Entry 6FL1 (X-ray diffraction, 1.60 A resolution); this record covers chains C and A of the 3 polymer chains in the assembly.

# Chain C
Molecule: 14-nt DNA strand
Sequence (14 nucleotides; numbered 15 to 28; the number before each row is that of its first residue):
    15 GCGAGAAACA AAGA

# Chain A
Name: Formamidopyrimidine-DNA glycosylase
Source organism: Lactococcus lactis subsp. cremoris
Notes: EC 3.2.2.23, 4.2.99.18
Reference sequence: A0A165FVI1 (A0A165FVI1_LACLC); residues 1-271 here correspond to UniProt positions 2-272 (UniProt number = residue number + 1)
Sequence (271 residues; numbered 1 to 271; the number before each row is that of its first residue):
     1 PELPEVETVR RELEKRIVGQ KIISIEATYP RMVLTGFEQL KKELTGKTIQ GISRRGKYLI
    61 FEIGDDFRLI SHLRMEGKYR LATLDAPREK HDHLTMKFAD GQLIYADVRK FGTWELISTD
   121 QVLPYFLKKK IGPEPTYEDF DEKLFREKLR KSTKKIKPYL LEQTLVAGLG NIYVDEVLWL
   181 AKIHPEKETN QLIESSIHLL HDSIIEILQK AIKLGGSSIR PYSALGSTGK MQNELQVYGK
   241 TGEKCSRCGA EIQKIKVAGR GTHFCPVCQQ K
Sequence notes: engineered mutation Pro221 (Thr222 in A0A165FVI1)
Bound ions: Zn2+: Cys245, Cys248, Cys265, Cys268

# Chain C / chain A interface
Pairs across the interface (12; chain C residue first):
  DG17(C) - Lys154(A)  phosphate contact
  DA22(C) - Phe111(A)  stacking on the base
  DC23(C) - Arg109(A)  hydrogen bond to the base
  DC23(C) - Lys110(A)  phosphate contact
  DC23(C) - Phe111(A)  base contact
  DA24(C) - His91(A)  phosphate contact
  DA24(C) - Val108(A)  sugar contact
  DA24(C) - Arg109(A)  base contact
  DA24(C) - Lys110(A)  salt bridge to the phosphate
  DA25(C) - Lys90(A)  salt bridge to the phosphate
  DA25(C) - His91(A)  salt bridge to the phosphate
  DA25(C) - Val108(A)  sugar contact
Also at the interface, not in a pair above, chain C (6 interface residues in all): DC16
Also at the interface, not in a pair above, chain A (9 interface residues in all): Tyr29, Arg74

# Overview
6 residues of chain C and 9 residues of chain A are in contact; the contacts include 1 hydrogen bond, 3 salt
bridges and 1 aromatic stacking contact. Polar pairs include DC23(C)-Arg109(A), DA24(C)-Lys110(A) and
DA25(C)-Lys90(A).
Here chain C is a 14-nt DNA strand and chain A is Formamidopyrimidine-DNA glycosylase (Lactococcus lactis
subsp. cremoris). Entry 6FL1 (Crystal structure of the complex between the Lactococcus lactis FPG mutant T221P
and a Fapy-dG containing ...) was determined by X-ray diffraction.
